4I12 - chain A; structure by X-ray diffraction, 1.78 A resolution.

== Chain A ==
Protein: Beta-secretase 1
Source organism: Homo sapiens
Notes: EC 3.4.23.46
Reference sequence: P56817 (BACE1_HUMAN); residue numbers follow UniProt; this construct covers 57-453
Sequence (406 residues; each row starts with the number of its first residue):
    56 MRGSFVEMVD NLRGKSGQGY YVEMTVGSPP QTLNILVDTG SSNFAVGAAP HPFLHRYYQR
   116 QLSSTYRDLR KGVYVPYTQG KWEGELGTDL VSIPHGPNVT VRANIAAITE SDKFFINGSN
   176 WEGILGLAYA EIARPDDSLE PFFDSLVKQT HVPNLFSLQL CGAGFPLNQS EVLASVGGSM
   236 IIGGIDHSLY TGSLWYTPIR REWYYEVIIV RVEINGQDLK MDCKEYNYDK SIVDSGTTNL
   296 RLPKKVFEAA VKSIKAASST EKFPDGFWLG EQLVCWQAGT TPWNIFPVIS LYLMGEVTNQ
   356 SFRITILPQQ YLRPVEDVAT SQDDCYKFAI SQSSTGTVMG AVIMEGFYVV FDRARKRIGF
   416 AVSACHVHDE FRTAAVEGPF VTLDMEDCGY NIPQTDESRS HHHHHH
Not modelled in the structure: 56-62, 217-231, 371-374, 423-426, 460-461
Differences from the reference sequence: expression tag (56, 454-461)
Cystine bridges: Cys-216/Cys-420, Cys-278/Cys-443, Cys-330/Cys-380
Bound ions: Zn2+ site 1 near His-110 (its only coordinating residue here); Zn2+ site 2: Asp-192, His-458; Zn2+ site 3: His-457, His-459
Residues lining bound ligands: 1BC (2-{(1S)-1-{[(1Z)-6-chloro-3,3-dimethyl-3,4-dihydroisoquinolin-1(2H)-ylidene]amino}-2-[2-propyl-4-(1H-pyrazol-4-yl)thiophen-3-yl]ethyl}pyrimidin-4(5H)-one): Ser-71, Gln-73, Gly-74, Leu-91, Asp-93, Tyr-132, Gln-134, Gly-135, Lys-136, Asp-167, Lys-168, Phe-169, Ile-171, Trp-176, Ile-179, Ser-290, Gly-291, Thr-292, Thr-293, Asn-294, Arg-296, Ala-396
Swiss-Prot annotation at these positions:
  - active site: Asp-93, Asp-289
  - modified residue (N6-acetyllysine): Lys-126, Lys-275, Lys-279, Lys-285, Lys-299, Lys-300, Lys-307
  - glycosylation (N-linked (GlcNAc...) asparagine): Asn-153, Asn-172, Asn-223, Asn-354

== Summary ==
Ligands of chain A: compound 1BC. Asp-192 and His-458 coordinate Zn2+ site 2. His-457 and His-459 form the
Zn2+ site 3. UniProt lists active-site residues Asp-93 and Asp-289.
Chain A is Beta-secretase 1 (Homo sapiens); the structure, Design and synthesis of thiophene
dihydroisoquinolins as novel BACE-1 inhibitors, was determined by X-ray diffraction (same publication as 4I0D,
4I0E, 4I0F and 4I1C).
